Entry 6REU (electron microscopy, 4.20 A resolution (low resolution: residue-level contacts below are approximate; hydrogen-bond / salt-bridge calls are withheld)); this record covers chains V and Z of the 20 polymer chains in the assembly.

Chain V:
Name: ATP synthase subunit alpha
From: Polytomella sp. Pringsheim 198.80
UniProtKB: A0ZW40 (A0ZW40_9CHLO); numbering as in UniProt (aligned over 1-562)
Amino-acid sequence (562 residues; row label = number of the first residue in the row):
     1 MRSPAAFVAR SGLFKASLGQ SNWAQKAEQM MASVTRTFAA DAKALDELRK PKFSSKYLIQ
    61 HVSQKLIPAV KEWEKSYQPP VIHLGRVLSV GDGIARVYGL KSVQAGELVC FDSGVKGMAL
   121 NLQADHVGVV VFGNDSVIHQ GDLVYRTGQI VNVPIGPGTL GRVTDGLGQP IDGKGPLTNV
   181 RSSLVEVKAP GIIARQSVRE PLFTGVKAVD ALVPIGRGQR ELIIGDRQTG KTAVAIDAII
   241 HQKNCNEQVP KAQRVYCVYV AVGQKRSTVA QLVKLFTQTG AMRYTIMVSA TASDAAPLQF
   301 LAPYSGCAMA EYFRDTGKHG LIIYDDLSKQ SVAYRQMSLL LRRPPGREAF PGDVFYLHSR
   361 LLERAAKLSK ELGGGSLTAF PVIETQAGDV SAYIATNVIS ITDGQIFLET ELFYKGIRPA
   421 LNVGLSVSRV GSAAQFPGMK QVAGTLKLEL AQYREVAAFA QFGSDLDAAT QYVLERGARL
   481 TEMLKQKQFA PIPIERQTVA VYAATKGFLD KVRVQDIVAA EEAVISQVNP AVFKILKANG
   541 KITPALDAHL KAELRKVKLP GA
Not modelled in the structure: 1-42
Construct notes: conflict Arg266 (Lys in A0ZW40)
Metal / ion sites: Mg2+: Thr232 (together with ATP)
Small-molecule neighbours: ATP (adenosine-5'-triphosphate): Asp226, Arg227, Gln228, Thr229, Gly230, Lys231, Thr232, Ala233, Gln264, Asp326, Phe413, Arg418, Pro419, Gln486, Lys487, Gln488

Chain Z:
Name: ATP synthase subunit beta
From: Polytomella sp. Pringsheim 198.80
Notes: EC 7.1.2.2
UniProtKB: A0ZW41 (A0ZW41_9CHLO); residue numbers follow UniProt; this construct covers 1-574
Amino-acid sequence (574 residues; numbered 1 to 574; the number before each row is that of its first residue):
     1 MALRYAAGLA KNVVQRQGAS LNIARAFAAE PAPAIDAGYV SQVIGPVVDV RFDGELPSIL
    61 SSLEVEGHSV RLVLEVAQHM GDNTVRCIAM DSTDGLVRGQ KVVDTGSPIK VPVGRGTLGR
   121 IMNVIGEPVD EQGPIDAADI WSIHREAPEF TEQSTEQEIL VTGIKVVDLL APYQRGGKIG
   181 LFGGAGVGKT VLIMELINNV AKAHGGFSVF AGVGERTREG NDLYREMIES GVIKLGAERG
   241 NSKCTLVYGQ MNEPPGARAR VALTGLTVAE YFRDIEGQDV LLFVDNIFRF TQANSEVSAL
   301 LGRIPSAVGY QPTLATDLGG LQERITTTTK GSITSVQAVY VPADDLTDPA PATTFAHLDA
   361 TTVLSRSIAE LGIYPAVDPL DSTSRMLNPN VIGAEHYNVA RGVQKVLQDY KNLQDIIAIL
   421 GMDELSEEDK LTVARARKIQ RFLSQPFQVA EVFTGTPGKY VDLADTISGF QGVLTGKYDD
   481 LPEMAFYMVG DIKEVKEKAD KMAKDIASRK EADNKKVSEE LKDIPSLDKL VSEIKEVVIE
   541 EDDGLEEDFK AEALSSETVV LNEEGKSVPL PKKN
Not modelled in the structure: 1-32
Construct notes: conflict Ala350 (Gly in A0ZW41), Leu387 (Arg in A0ZW41)
Small-molecule neighbours:
  - ADP (adenosine-5'-diphosphate): Ala185, Gly186, Val187, Gly188, Lys189, Thr190, Val191, Arg216, Glu219, Tyr374, Gln445, Phe447, Ala450, Phe453, Thr454
  - ATP (adenosine-5'-triphosphate): Thr383, Ser384, Arg385, Leu387, Tyr397, Arg401

Interface between chain V and chain Z:
Residue-residue contacts - 149 pairs, chain V then chain Z:
  Pro80(V) with Glu563(Z)
  Val81(V) with Glu563(Z)
  His83(V) with Asn562(Z); Glu563(Z)
  Leu84(V) with Leu561(Z); Asn562(Z); Glu563(Z)
  Gly99(V) with Arg98(Z)
  Leu100(V) with Arg98(Z)
  Lys101(V) with Val97(Z)
  Ser102(V) with Val97(Z)
  Val103(V) with Leu96(Z); Val97(Z); Arg98(Z)
  Gln104(V) with Gly95(Z); Leu96(Z); Val97(Z)
  Ala105(V) with Thr93(Z); Asp94(Z); Gly95(Z); Leu96(Z)
  Cys110(V) with Thr558(Z)
  Asp112(V) with Leu570(Z); Lys573(Z); Asn574(Z)
  Ser113(V) with Asn574(Z)
  Leu120(V) with Val43(Z)
  Asn121(V) with Val43(Z)
  Leu122(V) with Gln42(Z); Val43(Z); Leu96(Z)
  Gln123(V) with Ser41(Z); Gln42(Z); Ile44(Z); Arg98(Z)
  Ala124(V) with Gln42(Z)
  Val127(V) with Arg98(Z)
  Tyr145(V) with Val560(Z); Leu561(Z); Leu570(Z); Pro571(Z)
  Arg146(V) with Leu561(Z)
  Thr147(V) with Val559(Z); Leu561(Z)
  Ile155(V) with Phe549(Z)
  Gly156(V) with Phe549(Z)
  Pro157(V) with Leu545(Z); Phe549(Z)
  Asn179(V) with Glu546(Z); Phe549(Z); Ala551(Z)
  Val180(V) with Phe549(Z); Ala551(Z); Glu552(Z); Leu554(Z)
  Arg181(V) with Phe549(Z); Glu552(Z)
  Ser182(V) with Glu552(Z)
  Glu186(V) with Asp94(Z)
  Lys188(V) with Asn252(Z); Glu253(Z)
  Ala189(V) with Asn252(Z)
  Pro190(V) with Thr217(Z)
  Ile192(V) with Thr217(Z); Gly220(Z); Asn221(Z); Tyr248(Z)
  Ile193(V) with Ile121(Z); Val129(Z); Asp130(Z); Glu131(Z); Tyr224(Z)
  Arg195(V) with Thr217(Z); Arg218(Z); Asn221(Z); Arg225(Z)
  Gln196(V) with Asn221(Z); Arg225(Z)
  Ser197(V) with Asn221(Z); Asp222(Z)
  Arg220(V) with Arg216(Z)
  Gln248(V) with Ile539(Z)
  Val249(V) with Ile539(Z)
  Lys251(V) with Asp543(Z)
  Arg254(V) with Ile539(Z); Glu540(Z); Asp543(Z)
  Tyr284(V) with Asp543(Z)
  Tyr312(V) with Leu545(Z); Phe549(Z)
  Lys318(V) with Leu545(Z); Glu547(Z)
  Arg343(V) with Leu300(Z)
  Pro344(V) with Ala299(Z); Pro305(Z)
  Pro345(V) with Gly309(Z)
  Gly346(V) with Val308(Z); Gly309(Z)
  Arg347(V) with Val308(Z); Asp345(Z); Asp348(Z)
  Asp353(V) with Glu296(Z)
  Phe355(V) with Met251(Z); Arg258(Z); Arg289(Z); Gln292(Z)
  Tyr356(V) with Glu253(Z); Pro254(Z); Arg258(Z); Glu296(Z)
  Ser359(V) with Met251(Z)
  Glu363(V) with Arg216(Z); Thr217(Z); Met251(Z)
  Val390(V) with Arg366(Z)
  Ser391(V) with Ala343(Z)
  Tyr393(V) with Gln292(Z)
  Thr396(V) with Ala185(Z); Tyr340(Z); Pro342(Z)
  Asn397(V) with Arg289(Z)
  Ile399(V) with Ala185(Z); Arg216(Z)
  Ser400(V) with Ala185(Z); Arg216(Z); Met251(Z); Arg289(Z); Tyr340(Z)
  Ile401(V) with Arg216(Z); Met251(Z)
  Thr402(V) with Arg216(Z)
  Asp403(V) with Arg216(Z); Arg218(Z)
  Leu425(V) with Glu370(Z)
  Arg429(V) with Phe453(Z)
  Val430(V) with Arg218(Z)
  Ser432(V) with Val452(Z); Phe453(Z)
  Tyr472(V) with Arg509(Z)
  Asn529(V) with Leu527(Z)
  Ile535(V) with Leu530(Z); Val531(Z)
  Ala538(V) with Ile534(Z)
  Ala545(V) with Ile524(Z)
  Leu546(V) with Leu530(Z)
  His549(V) with Glu520(Z); Ile524(Z); Ser526(Z); Leu527(Z)
Other interface residues (no listed pair), chain V (98 interface residues in all): Ile82, Phe111, Lys116, Asp125, His126, Val137, Ile150, Leu160, Leu177, Gly191, Glu247, Pro250, Tyr256, Phe313, Thr316, Gly352, Arg360, Ala433, Ala531, Lys551
Other interface residues (no listed pair), chain Z (87 interface residues in all): Gly45, Asp91, Gly184, Gln250, Ser295, Asp344, Lys516, Val537, Glu541, Asp542, Asp548, Lys550, Gly565

Summary:
98 residues of chain V face 87 of chain Z across their interface. Bound to chain V: ATP. Chain Z binds ATP and
ADP.
Here chain V is ATP synthase subunit alpha and chain Z is ATP synthase subunit beta, both from Polytomella sp.
Pringsheim 198.80. Entry 6REU (Cryo-EM structure of Polytomella F-ATP synthase, Rotary substate 3C, focussed
refinement of F1 head and rotor) was determined by electron microscopy together with 6RD4, 6RD5, 6RD6, 6RD7,
6RD8, 6RD9 and 46 further entries from the same study.
